PDB entry 4S0J | X-ray diffraction, 2.10 A resolution | chain A

# Chain A
Molecule: Threonine--tRNA ligase
Organism: Pyrococcus abyssi GE5
Notes: EC 6.1.1.3; fragment: threonyl-tRNA synthetase
Reference sequence: Q9UZ14 (SYT_PYRAB); numbering as in UniProt (aligned over 1-143)
Amino-acid sequence (151 residues; numbered 1 to 151; the number before each row is that of its first residue):
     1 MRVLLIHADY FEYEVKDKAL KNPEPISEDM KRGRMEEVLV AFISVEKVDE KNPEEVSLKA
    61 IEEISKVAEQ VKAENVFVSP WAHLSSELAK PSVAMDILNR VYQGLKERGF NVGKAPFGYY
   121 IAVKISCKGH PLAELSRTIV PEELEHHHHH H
Not modelled in the structure: 141-151
Construct notes: engineered mutation Ala8 (Ser in Q9UZ14), Phe11 (Ile in Q9UZ14), Ser79 (Tyr in Q9UZ14), Trp81 (Phe in Q9UZ14), Ile121 (Lys in Q9UZ14), Val123 (Phe in Q9UZ14); expression tag (144-151)
Modified positions: Phe11 ((R)-2-amino-3-(4-phenylcyclohexyl)propanoic acid; BIF)

# Overview
Chain A is Threonine--tRNA ligase (Pyrococcus abyssi GE5); the structure, Biphenylalanine modified
threonyl-tRNA synthetase from Pyrococcus abyssi: 11BIF, 42F, 79S, and 123V mutant, was determined by X-ray
diffraction together with 4S02, 4S03, 4S0I, 4S0K and 4S0L from the same study.
